Entry 3RFR (X-ray diffraction, 2.68 A resolution); this record covers chains J and G of the 11 polymer chains in the assembly.

== Chain J ==
Molecule: PmoA
Source organism: Methylocystis sp. M
UniProtKB: O06122 (O06122_9RHIZ); residues 1-252 here = UniProt positions 1-252
Chain sequence (252 residues; numbered 1 to 252; the number before each row is that of its first residue):
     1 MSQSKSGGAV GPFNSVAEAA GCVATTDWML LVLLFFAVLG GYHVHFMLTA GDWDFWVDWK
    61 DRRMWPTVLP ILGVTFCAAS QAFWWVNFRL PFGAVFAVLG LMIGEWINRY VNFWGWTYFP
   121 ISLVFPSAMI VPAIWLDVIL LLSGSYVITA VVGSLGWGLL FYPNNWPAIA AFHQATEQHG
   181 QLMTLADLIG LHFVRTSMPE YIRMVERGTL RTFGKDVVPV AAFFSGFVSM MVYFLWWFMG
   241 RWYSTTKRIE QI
Disordered / not traced: 1-10

== Chain G ==
Molecule: PmoC
Source organism: Methylocystis sp. M
UniProtKB: Q9KX37 (Q9KX37_9RHIZ); numbering as in UniProt (aligned over 1-256)
Chain sequence (256 residues; numbered 1 to 256; the number before each row is that of its first residue):
     1 MSSTTSTAAG AAAEVESVVD LRGMWIGLAV LNVFYLIVRI YEQVFGWRAG LDSFAPEFQT
    61 YWMSILWTEI PLELVSGLGL AGYLWKTRDR NVDAVAPREE MRRLVVLVQW LVVYGIAIYW
   121 GASFFTEQDG AWHMTVIRDT DFTPSHIIEF YMSYPIYSVI AVGAFFYAKT RIPYFAHGYS
   181 LAFLIVAIGP FMIIPNVGLN EWGHTFWFME ELFVAPLHWG FVFFGWMALG VFGVVLQILG
   241 RIHALIGKEG VALLTE
Disordered / not traced: 1-15, 198-223, 253-256
Metal / ion sites: Zn2+ site 1 near D93 (its only coordinating residue here); Zn2+ site 2: D129, H133, H146

== Interface between chain J and chain G ==
Residue-residue contacts (8; chain J residue first):
  V147(J) with I188(G), hydrophobic
  F213(J) with I137(G); R138(G); D139(G)
  D216(J) with D141(G)
  M230(J) with F191(G)
  M231(J) with M192(G), hydrophobic
  F234(J) with M192(G), hydrophobic
Interface residues without a listed pair, chain J (9 interface residues in all): V151, V220, F227
Interface residues without a listed pair, chain G (9 interface residues in all): T140, I194

== Overview ==
The chain J/chain G interface involves 9 residues from each chain. The Zn2+ site 2 is built by D129(G),
H133(G) and H146(G).
Here chain J is PmoA and chain G is PmoC, both from Methylocystis sp. M. Entry 3RFR (Crystal Structure of
particulate methane monooxygenase (pMMO) from Methylocystis sp. strain M) was determined by X-ray diffraction
(same publication as 3RGB).
